Entry 2VHT (X-ray diffraction, 3.00 A resolution); this record covers chains B and C of the 3 polymer chains in the assembly.

== Chain B (and C) ==
Name: Ntpase P4
Organism: Pseudomonas phage PHI12
Notes: chain C of this document is another copy of the same molecule, construct and numbering; everything in this record applies to it too
Reference sequence: Q94M05 (Q94M05_9VIRU); residues 1-331 here = UniProt positions 1-331
Sequence (331 residues; row label = number of the first residue in the row):
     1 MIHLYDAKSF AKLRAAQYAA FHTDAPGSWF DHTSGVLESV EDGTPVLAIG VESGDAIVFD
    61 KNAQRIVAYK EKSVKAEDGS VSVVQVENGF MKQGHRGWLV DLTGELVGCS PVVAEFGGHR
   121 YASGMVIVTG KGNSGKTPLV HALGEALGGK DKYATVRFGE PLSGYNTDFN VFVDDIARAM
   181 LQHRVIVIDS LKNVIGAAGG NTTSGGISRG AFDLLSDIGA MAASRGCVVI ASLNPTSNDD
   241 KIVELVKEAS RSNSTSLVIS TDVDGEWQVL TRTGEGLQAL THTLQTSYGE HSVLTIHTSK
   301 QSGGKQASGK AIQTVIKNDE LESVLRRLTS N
Not modelled in the structure: 196-206, 300-312, 330-331
Sequence notes: engineered mutation Ala279 (Arg in Q94M05)
Residues lining bound ligands:
  - ATP (adenosine-5'-triphosphate), molecule 1: Ser134, Gly135, Lys136, Thr137, Pro138, Glu160, Asn234, Tyr288, Gly289, Ser292
  - ATP, molecule 2: Ser252, Arg272, Gly276, Leu277, Gln278, Ile316, Lys317, Asn318

== Interface between chain B and chain C ==
Pairs across the interface (84; chain B residue first):
  Ile2(B) with Thr155(C); Val156(C), hydrophobic; Asp175(C); Arg178(C)
  His3(B) with Tyr153(C); Ala154(C); Thr155(C), hydrogen bond (backbone-backbone); Arg157(C)
  Leu4(B) with Lys152(C); Tyr153(C); Ala154(C), hydrophobic; His183(C)
  Tyr5(B) with Lys152(C); Tyr153(C), hydrogen bond (backbone-backbone); Thr155(C); Arg157(C), hydrogen bond
  Asp6(B) with Lys152(C), salt bridge
  Ala7(B) with Glu145(C)
  Ser9(B) with Lys152(C)
  Phe10(B) with His141(C); Tyr153(C); Val293(C), hydrophobic
  Leu13(B) with Arg157(C)
  Arg14(B) with His141(C); His291(C); Val293(C)
  Ala15(B) with His291(C)
  Tyr18(B) with His291(C)
  Lys75(B) with Gln64(C)
  Asp78(B) with Arg178(C)
  Ser80(B) with Arg178(C)
  His95(B) with Asp168(C); Val171(C)
  Arg96(B) with Thr167(C), hydrogen bond (side chain-backbone); Asp168(C), salt bridge
  Thr103(B) with Ser163(C); Gly164(C)
  Leu106(B) with Ser163(C)
  Val107(B) with Arg157(C); Ser163(C); Gly164(C)
  Gly108(B) with Ser163(C), hydrogen bond (backbone-backbone); Tyr165(C)
  Cys109(B) with Leu162(C); Ser163(C), hydrogen bond (backbone-backbone)
  Ser110(B) with Leu162(C)
  Ser216(B) with Thr167(C); Asn193(C)
  Asp217(B) with Thr167(C), hydrogen bond
  Gly219(B) with Pro161(C)
  Ala220(B) with Glu160(C); Pro161(C); Leu162(C); Tyr165(C); Thr167(C)
  Ala223(B) with Pro161(C); Leu162(C); Ser163(C)
  Ser224(B) with Ser163(C); Gly164(C), hydrogen bond (side chain-backbone)
  Glu244(B) with Asp239(C)
  Glu248(B) with Pro235(C); Ser237(C), hydrogen bond
  Arg251(B) with Thr236(C)
  Ser252(B) with Lys192(C), hydrogen bond (backbone-side chain)
  Asn253(B) with Pro161(C)
  Ser254(B) with Pro161(C)
  Thr255(B) with Pro161(C), hydrogen bond (side chain-backbone)
  Arg272(B) with Glu160(C), salt bridge; Pro161(C)
  Glu275(B) with Arg157(C), salt bridge; Leu162(C); Tyr165(C), hydrogen bond
  Gly276(B) with Thr137(C); Pro138(C); Ser292(C)
  Leu277(B) with His291(C); Ser292(C)
  Lys317(B) with Asn133(C)
  Asn318(B) with Gly132(C); Asn133(C)
  Asp319(B) with Asn133(C), hydrogen bond
  Glu322(B) with Thr236(C); Asn238(C), hydrogen bond
Also at the interface, not in a pair above, chain B (53 interface residues in all): Met1, Ala11, Gly79, Val81, Gly94, Pro111, Arg209, Gly274, Gln278
Also at the interface, not in a pair above, chain C (39 interface residues in all): Glu52, Lys131, Ser134, Asp189

== Overview ==
53 residues of chain B face 39 of chain C across their interface, with 14 hydrogen bonds and 4 salt bridges.
Among the polar pairs are Asp6(B)-Lys152(C), Arg96(B)-Asp168(C) and Arg272(B)-Glu160(C). Bound to chain B:
ATP.
Chain B and chain C are both Ntpase P4 (Pseudomonas phage PHI12); the structure, P4 PROTEIN FROM BACTERIOPHAGE
PHI12 R279A mutant in complex with ATP, was determined by X-ray diffraction, deposited together with 2VHU,
2VHC, 2VHJ and 2VHQ.
